7A3Q - chains A and H of the 6 polymer chains in the assembly; structure by X-ray diffraction, 2.70 A resolution.

Chain A:
Molecule: Envelope protein E
From: Dengue virus 4
UniProt: S5S2D1 (S5S2D1_9FLAV); residues 1-395 here correspond to UniProt positions 28-422 (UniProt number = residue number + 27)
Sequence (395 residues; row label = number of the first residue in the row):
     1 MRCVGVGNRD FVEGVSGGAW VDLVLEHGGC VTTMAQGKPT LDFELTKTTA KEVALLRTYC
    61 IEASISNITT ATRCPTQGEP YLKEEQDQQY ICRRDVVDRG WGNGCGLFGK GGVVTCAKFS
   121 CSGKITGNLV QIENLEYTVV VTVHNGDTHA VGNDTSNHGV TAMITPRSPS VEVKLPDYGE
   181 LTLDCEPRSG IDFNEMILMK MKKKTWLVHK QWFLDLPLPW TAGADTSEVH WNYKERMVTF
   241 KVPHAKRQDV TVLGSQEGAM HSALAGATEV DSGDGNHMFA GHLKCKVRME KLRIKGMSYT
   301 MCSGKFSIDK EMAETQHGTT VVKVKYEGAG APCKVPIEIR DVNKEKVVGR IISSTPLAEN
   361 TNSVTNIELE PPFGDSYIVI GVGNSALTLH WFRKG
Disordered / not traced: 16-19, 146-158, 224-228, 395
Cystine bridges: Cys3-Cys30, Cys60-Cys121, Cys74-Cys105, Cys92-Cys116, Cys185-Cys285, Cys302-Cys333
Covalently attached groups: N-acetylglucosamine (NAG) linked to Asn67
From the paper describing this entry:
  - post-translational modification sites: Asn67

Chain H:
Molecule: Single Chain Variable Fragment
From: Homo sapiens
Sequence (144 residues; each row starts with the number of its first residue; a row labelled like 82A-82C holds insertion residues (82A, then the next letters in order); numbers below 1 keep their minus sign (Met-1 is residue -1)):
    -1 MAEVQLVESG AEVKKPGASV KVSCKASGYT FTSYAMHWVR QAPGQRLEWM GWIN
   52A A
    53 GNGNTKYSQK FQDRVTITRD TSASTAYMEL
82A-82C SSL
    83 RSEDTAIYYC ARDKVDDY
100A-100K GDYWFPTLWYF
   101 DYWGQGTLVT VSSGTGGSGG GGSGGGG
Disordered / not traced: -1 to 0, 113-127
Cystine bridges: Cys22-Cys92
Small-molecule neighbours: 3CX ((2S)-3-(cyclohexylamino)-2-hydroxypropane-1-sulfonic acid): Gly42, Gln43, Arg44

Chain A / chain H interface:
Contacting residue pairs (9; chain A residue first):
  Asn67(A) with Gln64(H)
  Thr72(A) with Phe100E(H)
  Val97(A) with Phe100E(H), hydrophobic
  Arg99(A) with Phe100E(H)
  Trp101(A) with Leu100H(H)
  Gly102(A) with Leu100H(H)
  Asn103(A) with Phe100E(H)
  Arg247(A) with Trp100D(H)
  Asp249(A) with Trp100D(H)
Interface residues without a listed pair, chain A (12 interface residues in all): Thr70, Gly104, Gln248
Interface residues without a listed pair, chain H (6 interface residues in all): Lys58, Pro100F

Overview:
12 residues of chain A and 6 residues of chain H are in contact. Bound to chain H: compound 3CX. Covalently
linked N-acetylglucosamine: at Asn67(A). From the paper: a modification site at Asn67(A).
Here chain A is Envelope protein E (Dengue virus 4) and chain H is Single Chain Variable Fragment (Homo
sapiens). Entry 7A3Q (Crystal structure of dengue 4 virus envelope glycoprotein in complex with the scFv
fragment of the ...) was determined by X-ray diffraction together with 7A3N, 7A3O, 7A3P and 7A3U from the same
study.
